8RE4 - chains D and N of the 9 polymer chains in the assembly; structure by electron microscopy, 2.80 A resolution.

Chain D:
Protein: DNA-directed RNA polymerase subunit beta'
Organism: Escherichia coli K-12
UniProt: P0A8T7 (RPOC_ECOLI); numbering as in UniProt (aligned over 4-1376)
Chain sequence (1373 residues; row label = number of the first residue in the row):
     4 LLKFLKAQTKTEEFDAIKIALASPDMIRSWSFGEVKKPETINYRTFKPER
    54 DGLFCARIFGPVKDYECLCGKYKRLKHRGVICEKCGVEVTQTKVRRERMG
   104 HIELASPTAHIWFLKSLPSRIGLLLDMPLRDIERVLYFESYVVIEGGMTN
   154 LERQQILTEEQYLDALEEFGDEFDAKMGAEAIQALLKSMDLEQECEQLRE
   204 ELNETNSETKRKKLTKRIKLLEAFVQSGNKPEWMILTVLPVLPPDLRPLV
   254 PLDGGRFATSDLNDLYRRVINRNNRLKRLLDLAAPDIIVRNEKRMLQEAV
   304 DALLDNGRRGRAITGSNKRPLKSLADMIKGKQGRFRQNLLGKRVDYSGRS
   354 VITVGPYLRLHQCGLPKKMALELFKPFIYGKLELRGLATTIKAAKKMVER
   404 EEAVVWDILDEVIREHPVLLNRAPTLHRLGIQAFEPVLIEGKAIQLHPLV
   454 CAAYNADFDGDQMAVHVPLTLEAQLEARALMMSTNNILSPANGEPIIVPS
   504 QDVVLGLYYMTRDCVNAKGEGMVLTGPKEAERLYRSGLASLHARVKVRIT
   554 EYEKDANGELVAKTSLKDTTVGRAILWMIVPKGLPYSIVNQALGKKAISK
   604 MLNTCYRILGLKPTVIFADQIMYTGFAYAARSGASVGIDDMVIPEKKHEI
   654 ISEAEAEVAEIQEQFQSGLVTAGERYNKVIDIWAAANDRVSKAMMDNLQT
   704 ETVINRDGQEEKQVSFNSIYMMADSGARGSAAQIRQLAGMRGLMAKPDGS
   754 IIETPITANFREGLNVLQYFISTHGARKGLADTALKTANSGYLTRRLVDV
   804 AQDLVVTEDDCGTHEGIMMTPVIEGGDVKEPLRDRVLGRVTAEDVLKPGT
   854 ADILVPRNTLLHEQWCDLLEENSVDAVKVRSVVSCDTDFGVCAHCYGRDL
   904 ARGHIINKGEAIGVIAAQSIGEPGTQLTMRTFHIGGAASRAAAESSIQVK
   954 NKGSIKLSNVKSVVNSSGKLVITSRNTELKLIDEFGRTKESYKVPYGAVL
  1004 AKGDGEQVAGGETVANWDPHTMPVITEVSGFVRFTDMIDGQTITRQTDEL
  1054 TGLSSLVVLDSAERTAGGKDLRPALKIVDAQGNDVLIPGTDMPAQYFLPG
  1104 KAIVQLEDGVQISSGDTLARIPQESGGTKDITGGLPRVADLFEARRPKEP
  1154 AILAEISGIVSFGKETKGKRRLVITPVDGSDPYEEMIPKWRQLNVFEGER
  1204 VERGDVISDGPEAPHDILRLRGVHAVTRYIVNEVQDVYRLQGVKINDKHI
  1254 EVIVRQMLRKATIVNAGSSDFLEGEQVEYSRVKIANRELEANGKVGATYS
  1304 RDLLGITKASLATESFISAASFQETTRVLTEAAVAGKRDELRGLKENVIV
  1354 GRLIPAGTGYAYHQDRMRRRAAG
Disordered / not traced: 933-944, 1050-1056, 1068-1074, 1089-1096, 1127-1135
UniProt features mapped onto this chain:
  - binding site (Zn(2+)): Cys70, Cys72, Cys85, Cys88, Cys814, Cys888, Cys895, Cys898
  - binding site (Mg(2+)): Asp460, Asp462, Asp464
  - modified residue: Lys983 (N6-acetyllysine)
  - mutagenesis: Gln504 (Q504P: Resistant to antibiotics salinamide A and B), Asn690 (N690D: Resistant to antibiotics salinamide A and B), Met697 (M697V: Resistant to antibiotics salinamide A and B), Ala735 (A735T: Resistant to antibiotics salinamide A and B), Arg738 (R738C/H/P/S: Resistant to antibiotics salinamide A and B), Ala748 (A748E: Resistant to antibiotics salinamide A and B), Pro758 (P758S/T: Resistant to antibiotics salinamide A and B), Phe763 (F763C: Resistant to antibiotics salinamide A and B), Ser775 (S775A: Resistant to antibiotics salinamide A and B), Ala779 (A779T/V: Resistant to antibiotics salinamide A and B), Arg780 (R780C: Resistant to antibiotics salinamide A and B), Gly782 (G782A/C: Resistant to antibiotics salinamide A and B), 1 further mutagenesis entry in UniProt
Ion coordination: Zn2+ site 1: Cys70, Leu71, Cys72, Cys88; Mg2+: Asp460, Asp462, Asp464 (shared with 2 residues of chain R); Zn2+ site 2 near Cys898 (its only coordinating residue here)

Chain N:
Molecule: 47-nt DNA strand
Organism: Klebsiella oxytoca
Sequence (47 nucleotides; numbered -29 to 20; 3 numbers in that range are skipped by the numbering (no residue carries them; nothing is unmodelled there); the number before each row is that of its first residue; numbers below 1 keep their minus sign (DG-29 is residue -29)):
   -29 GCTGGCACGACTTTTGCACTC
    -5 TAAATAATAGATCATGCTGTTGCACA

Interface between chain D and chain N:
Contacting residue pairs (11; chain D residue first):
  Arg133(D) - DT12(N)  salt bridge to the phosphate
  Arg278(D) - DC-9(N)  base contact
  Arg281(D) - DT-10(N)  base contact
  Arg1148(D) - DC7(N)  hydrogen bond to the phosphate
  Arg1148(D) - DA8(N)  salt bridge to the phosphate
  Thr1169(D) - DC17(N)  phosphate contact
  Lys1170(D) - DC17(N)  phosphate contact
  Gly1171(D) - DG16(N)  phosphate contact
  Gly1171(D) - DC17(N)  hydrogen bond to the phosphate
  Lys1172(D) - DG16(N)  hydrogen bond to the phosphate
  Lys1172(D) - DC17(N)  hydrogen bond to the phosphate

Overview:
Chain D and chain N form an interface of 8 and 7 residues respectively, with 4 hydrogen bonds and 2 salt
bridges. Polar pairs include Arg1148(D)-DC7(N), Gly1171(D)-DC17(N) and Lys1172(D)-DG16(N). UniProt lists 8
Zn2+-binding residues, 3 Mg2+-binding residues and 13 mutagenesis sites on chain D.
Here chain D is DNA-directed RNA polymerase subunit beta' (Escherichia coli K-12) and chain N is a 47-nt DNA
strand (Klebsiella oxytoca). Entry 8RE4 (Cryo-EM structure of bacterial RNA polymerase-sigma54 initial
transcribing complex - 5nt pre-translocated complex) was determined by electron microscopy together with 8REA,
8REB, 8REC, 8RED and 8REE from the same study.
